Entry 6QKL (electron microscopy, 3.30 A resolution); this record covers chains N and F of the 11 polymer chains in the assembly.

Chain N:
Molecule: 26S ribosomal RNA
Source organism: Dictyostelium discoideum
Sequence (3741 nucleotides; numbered 1 to 3741; the number before each row is that of its first residue):
     1 UCCGCCUCACCUUUGUAAGAUUACCCGCUGAACUUAAGCAUAUCAGUAAG
    51 CGGAGGAAAAGAAACUAACUAGGAUUCCGUCAGUAACGGCGAGUGAAGAC
   101 GGAAUAGCCCAAGGUUCAAACCUGGAUCUCUUCGAGGUUAGGUGAUGUGA
   151 CCUAUGGACUGAUGGAGCCCGCUGUUGUGACUGCUAAUUCCGUUUGGAAU
   201 UUCGAGUCGUAGAAGGUGAUAACCCUGUUCGCAGUAUCACAACAGUUGGA
   251 CUUUGCCAUUAGCUCCACGAGUAGGAAUGUCUGAAAUUGCAUUCUGAAUG
   301 GGUGAUAAGAUUCAUCCAAGGCUAAAUAUAUGUUAGGAGAUCGAUAGCAU
   351 ACAAGUACCGUGAGGGAAAGGUGAAAAGAACUUUGAAAAAAGGUUUAAAA
   401 GUAUUUGACACCGUUUAUGUGGAAGCGUUUACUUGGACCCCGAUUAAUGA
   451 CGUCGGUUUAGCUCUAAUUCUUAGGUGGCCAAAGUAGAGUGUUACGUGCU
   501 GAUCAAAAGGUAACGGACAUUUGAUUCAUUGGUUAUCGACGAGGAAGGUA
   551 CUCUAAAUCGGCCAGUUACUAACGGGUGAGAUCUGAUGUUUAUAAAAUGG
   601 GGGAUGAGGCUUAUCGGCUUGCUGGUGGCUCGCUCUCAAUAAUGGAUAUU
   651 GGGUUUCAUCAAGAGUGCAAAAUGGUGGCAAUUCACUAUUAGUGGUUAUU
   701 AAUUUUGUUUGCGUGGCUUGGCCUUGUCUACAGGUUAUCUUCGGAUGGCU
   751 UGUAGCUUUGUUGAACGCGUGGGCUUAAUGUUGUGAUUCUAGUAGCGUUA
   801 CCAUAUCGUUAGAGUGGGUUCAAUAAAUGUCCCGUCUUGAAACACGGAUC
   851 AAGGAGGCCGUUUUGUGUGCGAGUGUAAGAGUAAUUAAAACUCUGACGCG
   901 UAUUGAAAGAAAGAAUACUCCAAAAGAUCGUAACUACGGUUACCUUCUGU
   951 AAGGAGUGCCCGAAUCAUGAGAACUCUGUUUCGAAAGGAUUUGCGGUUGA
  1001 GCACCUAGAAUGGGACCCGAAAGGUUGUGAACUAUGCCUGAGGAAGGCGA
  1051 AGUCAGGGGAAACUCUGAUGGAGGCUUGUCGCAAUGCUGACGUGCAAAUC
  1101 GCUUGUCUAACUUGGGUAUAGGGGCGAAAGACUAAUCGAACAACCUAGUA
  1151 GCUGGUUCCUUCCGAAGUUUCCCUCAGGAUAGCUGGAGCAGUAUUCUAGU
  1201 UCCAUCUUGUAAAGACAAUGAUUAGCAGUUUCGGGGGCGUAAUGCUCUCA
  1251 GCUGAUUCUCAAACUCUGAACGGGUGGGUAUCAUUUUAAUUCACUUAAUU
  1301 GGAUUUUAAAAUUAAAUUGCACAUGUGCAAUGAAAAAUAGGAGCUCUUAG
  1351 UGGGCCAUUUUUGGUAAGCAGAACUGGCGAUGUGGGUUGAACCAAAUAUU
  1401 GGGAUAAGACGUCUAACAUUCACUAAUAGAUACCACAAAAGGUGUUAGUU
  1451 CAUUAAGACAGCAGGACGGUGGCCAUGGAAGUCGGUAUCCGCUAAGGAGU
  1501 GUGUAACAACUCACCUGCCAAAUGGACUAGCCCUGAAAAUGGAUGACGCU
  1551 AGCAGUGGAUGGUCGAUGCCCAAUCGUUAAAAGAAGUGAUAAUACUUUUA
  1601 ACGUGUAGGAAGGCGUGAAGGUAACGUAGAAGCUUGAAUGUGAAUUCGAG
  1651 UGGAGUUGUCUUUAGUGCAGAUCUUGAUGGUAGUAGCAAAUAUUCAAAAG
  1701 AAUUUACUUUGAAGGCCGAAGUGGGGAAGGGUUCCAUAACAAUGGAAUUC
  1751 ACUUAUGGGUGAGUCGAUCCUAAGGUUUGGGUUAACUCUCUCUAAUAAGG
  1801 UUACUAGGUCAUUGGAUCGAAAGUGAAGGUGGCUUUAACACUAGUGACUU
  1851 UAUAGGCCGAAAGGGAAGCGGGUUAAAAUUCCUGCACCAUCGAAUGGGAU
  1901 AUUAGGGUAACCGAUCGUAAUCCGGGACAUCAAUUGGCGGUCGAGGAAGA
  1951 GUUAUCUUUUCUUGUUAACAUUGUCUUGGGGUCCUCCGAAUCAGGUCAAC
  2001 UGGAGACGAGGAUUCAUCGCACAAUGGAAGAGCACAGUCCUUUGGAUUGG
  2051 GUCUCGCAUCCGCUAAAUGGUCCUUGAAAACCGGAUUAUGGUAUUUAAUC
  2101 CUAUUUGGUGUUCGUACCAAUAACCACAUCAGGUCUCCAAGGUGAAUAGC
  2151 CUCUGGUCAAAUGUAUUAAUGUAGAUAAGGGAAGUCGGCAAAACCGAUCU
  2201 GUAACUUCGGGAUAAGGAUUGGCUCUAAAGGCUGGUGGAGUGGACAUAUU
  2251 GGAGUUUGCUAUUUGUUUUUUACUUUUAGGAUGGGCAACUGUUUUGAAGG
  2301 UUUAAGAUGGGUGGUAAUUCUUUCCAAUGUGAGGGCUUGCUCGUUCUGCU
  2351 UUACGAUUAACAGCUAAUUUAGAACUGUGACGAUCACCGGGAAUCCAACU
  2401 GUUUAAUUAAAACAAAGCAUUGCGAUAAGCUUAAAAGCUUUUGACGCAAU
  2451 GUGAUUUCUGCCCAGUGCUCUGAAUGUCAAAGUGAAGAGAUUCAACCUAG
  2501 CACGGGUAAACGGCGGGAGUAACUAUGACUCUCUUAAGGUAGCCAAAUGC
  2551 CUCGUCAUCUAAUUAGUGACGCGCAUGAAUGGAUCAAUGAGAUUCCCACU
  2601 GUCCCUAACUACUAUACAGCGAAACCACUGCAAGGGGAACGGGCCUUGCA
  2651 AAAACAGCGGGGAAAGAAGACCCUGUUGAGCUUGACUCUAGUCUGAUAUU
  2701 GCAUAGUGACCUAAAAGGUGUAGAAUAGGUGGGAGGGGCAACCCGACGGU
  2751 GAAAUACCACCCCUUUUGGCGUUACUUUGCUAACUUGGAAUAACAGUACC
  2801 UCAUAAUUCAUUUUAUGAUGGUUUUGGUGAAUAAGCGGAUCAACCACGGG
  2851 UGAAAUCUGUGCAAAUUGGGCAACUGAUUUGUAUAGCAAAGUAGUCCCUC
  2901 UGGUCCCGUAUUAUGUCGACCAAGAACAGUUUCAGGUGGGGAGUUUGGCU
  2951 GGGGCGGCACAUUUGUUAAAAGAUAACGCAAGUGUCCAAAGGCAGGCUCA
  3001 GUGAGAACAGAAAUCUCACGUAGAGUAAAAGGGCAAAAGCCUGCUUGAUU
  3051 CUGAUUUUCAGUACUAAUCGGAACUGGGAAACCAGGGCCUAUCGAUCCUU
  3101 UAUGUGCUUAAAUCUUAACCCUAGAGGUGUCAGAAAAGUUACCACAGGGA
  3151 UAACUGGCUUGUGGCAGCCAAGCGCUCAUAGCGACGCUGCUUUUUGAUCC
  3201 UUCGAUGUCGGCUCUUCUUAUCAUUGUGAAGCAGAAUUCACAAAGUGUUG
  3251 GAUUGUUCACCCACUAACAAGGAACGUGAGCUGGGUUUAGACCGUCGUGA
  3301 GACAGGUUAGUUUUACCCUACUGUUGUCAAUUGUUUGCGUAAUAGUAGCA
  3351 UGAUUUAGUACGAGAGGAACUGUCAUGCCGGAUCACUGGUCUGUAGGUUU
  3401 AUUUGACAAAAUAGUGACCUGCCGCUACCAUCCGUUGGAUAAUGGCUGAA
  3451 CGCCUCUAAGUCAGAAUCCAUUCUAGAAACGCAAACCAAAUGCUUUAGAG
  3501 UGUGAAUGUUGUAGGUAACAUUAGGUUGUUGGUGGGGGACCACUUUCAAC
  3551 UUUAAACCAUAUGAUUAAUCGCUGUUACACUGCAGUUUCCUUCCGGUUAU
  3601 UGUGGUGGGUGGCUAAAUUCUAAUUUAUAUCCUCGUUCCGCUCAACUCUU
  3651 CGAUUGUAGACGACUAUCAAAUGAACUAGGUGCUGUAAGCUUCCGAGUAG
  3701 CGUUCAGUUACGAGGGGUUGAGGCUUUUCCAUUAGUUCUUU
Unresolved in the structure: 1-1220, 1271-1355, 1603-2391, 2701-2925, 3330-3332, 3481-3741

Chain F:
Protein: 60S ribosomal protein L10
Source organism: Dictyostelium discoideum
Reference sequence: Q54J69 (RL10_DICDI); residues 1-217 here = UniProt positions 1-217
Chain sequence (217 residues; numbered 1 to 217; the number before each row is that of its first residue):
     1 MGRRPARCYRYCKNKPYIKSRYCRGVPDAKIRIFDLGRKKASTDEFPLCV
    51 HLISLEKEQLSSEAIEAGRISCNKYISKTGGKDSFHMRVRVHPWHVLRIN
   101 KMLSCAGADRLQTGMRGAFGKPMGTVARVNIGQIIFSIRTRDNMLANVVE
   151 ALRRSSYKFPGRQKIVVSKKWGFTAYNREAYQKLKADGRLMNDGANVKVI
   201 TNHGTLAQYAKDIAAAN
Unresolved in the structure: 1
Reported in the primary citation:
  - mutagenesis - R98C, R98S: decreased binding to 60S binding by Sdo1
  - disease-associated variants - R98C, R98S: decreased binding to Sdo1
  - disease-associated variants - R98C, R98S: decreased growth

Interface between chain N and chain F:
Pairs across the interface (134; chain N residue first):
  A1221(N) / Trp-94(F)  base contact
  U1222(N) / Trp-94(F)  sugar contact
  U1223(N) / Phe-34(F)  sugar contact
  U1223(N) / Asp-35(F)  hydrogen bond to the sugar
  U1223(N) / Arg-88(F)  base contact
  U1223(N) / His-92(F)  sugar contact
  A1224(N) / Asp-35(F)  sugar contact
  A1224(N) / Lys-39(F)  phosphate contact
  G1225(N) / Lys-39(F)  hydrogen bond to the sugar
  G1225(N) / Lys-40(F)  phosphate contact
  G1225(N) / Asp-193(F)  hydrogen bond to the base
  G1225(N) / Ala-195(F)  sugar contact
  G1225(N) / Asn-196(F)  base contact
  C1226(N) / Lys-40(F)  phosphate contact
  C1226(N) / Asn-192(F)  sugar contact
  C1226(N) / Asp-193(F)  sugar contact
  C1226(N) / Gly-194(F)  sugar contact
  A1255(N) / Asp-193(F)  base contact
  A1255(N) / Lys-198(F)  hydrogen bond to the base
  U1256(N) / Asp-193(F)  sugar contact
  U1256(N) / Asn-196(F)  hydrogen bond to the base
  U1256(N) / Val-197(F)  sugar contact
  U1256(N) / Lys-198(F)  sugar contact
  U1257(N) / Arg-88(F)  hydrogen bond to the sugar
  U1257(N) / Asn-196(F)  hydrogen bond to the sugar
  C1258(N) / Arg-88(F)  sugar contact
  C1258(N) / Val-89(F)  sugar contact
  C1258(N) / Arg-90(F)  phosphate contact
  C1258(N) / His-92(F)  base contact
  U1259(N) / Arg-90(F)  salt bridge to the phosphate
  U1259(N) / His-92(F)  hydrogen bond to the sugar
  U1259(N) / Trp-94(F)  hydrogen bond to the base
  C1260(N) / Trp-94(F)  sugar contact
  C1260(N) / Gln-133(F)  phosphate contact
  A1261(N) / Pro-16(F)  sugar contact
  A1261(N) / Ile-18(F)  sugar contact
  A1262(N) / Lys-15(F)  sugar contact
  A1262(N) / Pro-16(F)  base contact
  A1262(N) / Tyr-17(F)  base contact
  A1262(N) / Phe-119(F)  base contact
  A1263(N) / Tyr-17(F)  base contact
  A1263(N) / Tyr-22(F)  stacking on the base
  C1264(N) / Arg-21(F)  salt bridge to the phosphate
  C1264(N) / Tyr-22(F)  hydrogen bond to the phosphate
  U1361(N) / Lys-15(F)  phosphate contact
  U1362(N) / Lys-15(F)  salt bridge to the phosphate
  G1363(N) / Asn-14(F)  phosphate contact
  G1363(N) / Arg-98(F)  salt bridge to the phosphate
  G1363(N) / Met-115(F)  base contact
  G1363(N) / Ala-118(F)  sugar contact
  G1363(N) / Phe-119(F)  phosphate contact
  G1364(N) / Lys-13(F)  base contact
  G1364(N) / Arg-98(F)  salt bridge to the phosphate
  G1364(N) / Asn-100(F)  phosphate contact
  G1364(N) / Met-115(F)  sugar contact
  G1364(N) / Ala-118(F)  sugar contact
  G1364(N) / Phe-119(F)  phosphate contact
  G1364(N) / Gly-120(F)  hydrogen bond to the phosphate
  U1365(N) / Arg-4(F)  salt bridge to the phosphate
  U1365(N) / Cys-8(F)  sugar contact
  U1365(N) / Tyr-9(F)  sugar contact
  U1365(N) / Arg-98(F)  phosphate contact
  U1365(N) / Ile-99(F)  phosphate contact
  U1365(N) / Asn-100(F)  hydrogen bond to the phosphate
  A1366(N) / Lys-13(F)  salt bridge to the phosphate
  A1440(N) / Tyr-157(F)  hydrogen bond to the phosphate
  A1440(N) / Gly-161(F)  phosphate contact
  A1440(N) / Arg-162(F)  phosphate contact
  G1441(N) / Tyr-157(F)  hydrogen bond to the phosphate
  A1529(N) / Arg-162(F)  salt bridge to the phosphate
  U2950(N) / Arg-116(F)  hydrogen bond to the sugar
  G2951(N) / Gly-114(F)  sugar contact
  G2951(N) / Met-115(F)  hydrogen bond to the base
  G2951(N) / Arg-116(F)  salt bridge to the phosphate
  G2956(N) / Arg-116(F)  base contact
  U2967(N) / Lys-15(F)  phosphate contact
  A2968(N) / Lys-15(F)  salt bridge to the phosphate
  C2977(N) / Arg-116(F)  base contact
  C2977(N) / Gly-117(F)  sugar contact
  G2978(N) / Gly-117(F)  phosphate contact
  G2978(N) / Ala-118(F)  hydrogen bond to the phosphate
  G2978(N) / Phe-119(F)  sugar contact
  C2979(N) / Phe-119(F)  sugar contact
  A2980(N) / Tyr-22(F)  sugar contact
  G3161(N) / Arg-4(F)  hydrogen bond to the sugar
  G3161(N) / Pro-5(F)  phosphate contact
  G3161(N) / Arg-7(F)  salt bridge to the phosphate
  G3161(N) / Cys-8(F)  sugar contact
  U3162(N) / Arg-4(F)  phosphate contact
  U3162(N) / Pro-5(F)  phosphate contact
  U3162(N) / Ser-104(F)  sugar contact
  C3168(N) / Tyr-157(F)  sugar contact
  C3169(N) / Arg-154(F)  sugar contact
  C3169(N) / Tyr-157(F)  sugar contact
  C3169(N) / Lys-158(F)  base contact
  A3170(N) / Arg-153(F)  salt bridge to the phosphate
  A3170(N) / Arg-154(F)  sugar contact
  A3171(N) / Lys-74(F)  sugar contact
  A3171(N) / Arg-154(F)  salt bridge to the phosphate
  G3172(N) / Lys-78(F)  salt bridge to the phosphate
  A3184(N) / Lys-158(F)  base contact
  C3185(N) / Ala-67(F)  sugar contact
  C3185(N) / Lys-158(F)  hydrogen bond to the base
  G3186(N) / Arg-3(F)  hydrogen bond to the phosphate
  G3186(N) / Glu-63(F)  phosphate contact
  G3186(N) / Ala-64(F)  sugar contact
  G3186(N) / Ala-67(F)  sugar contact
  G3186(N) / Tyr-157(F)  hydrogen bond to the base
  G3186(N) / Lys-158(F)  hydrogen bond to the sugar
  C3187(N) / Arg-3(F)  salt bridge to the phosphate
  C3187(N) / Ala-6(F)  phosphate contact
  C3187(N) / Ser-61(F)  phosphate contact
  C3187(N) / Ala-64(F)  phosphate contact
  C3187(N) / Lys-158(F)  sugar contact
  C3187(N) / Phe-159(F)  sugar contact
  C3187(N) / Pro-160(F)  phosphate contact
  U3188(N) / Ala-6(F)  phosphate contact
  U3188(N) / Arg-7(F)  phosphate contact
  U3188(N) / Arg-10(F)  salt bridge to the phosphate
  U3188(N) / Pro-160(F)  phosphate contact
  G3189(N) / Arg-7(F)  hydrogen bond to the base
  G3189(N) / Arg-10(F)  salt bridge to the phosphate
  U3195(N) / Cys-105(F)  hydrogen bond to the sugar
  U3195(N) / Ala-106(F)  phosphate contact
  G3196(N) / Ala-106(F)  phosphate contact
  G3196(N) / Ala-108(F)  phosphate contact
  G3196(N) / Gln-112(F)  hydrogen bond to the phosphate
  A3197(N) / Met-102(F)  sugar contact
  A3197(N) / Ala-108(F)  phosphate contact
  A3197(N) / Gln-112(F)  phosphate contact
  A3197(N) / Met-115(F)  phosphate contact
  U3198(N) / Gly-114(F)  phosphate contact
  U3198(N) / Met-115(F)  phosphate contact
  A3304(N) / Arg-110(F)  base contact
Also at the interface, not in a pair above, chain N (59 interface residues in all): A1367, A1439, G2953, C2955, A2981, U3160, C3190
Also at the interface, not in a pair above, chain F (72 interface residues in all): Lys-19, Arg-24, Ile-33, Ser-71, Val-91, Leu-103, Gly-107, Asp-109

Overview:
59 residues of chain N face 72 of chain F across their interface, with 25 hydrogen bonds, 17 salt bridges and
1 aromatic stacking contact. Among the polar pairs are G1225(N)/Asp-193(F), A1255(N)/Lys-198(F) and
U1256(N)/Asn-196(F). From the paper: R98C and R98S of chain F reduce binding to 60S binding by Sdo1; R98C and
R98S of chain F reduce binding to Sdo1.
Chain N is 26S ribosomal RNA and chain F is 60S ribosomal protein L10, both from Dictyostelium discoideum; the
structure, Mechanism of eIF6 release from the nascent 60S ribosomal subunit, was determined by electron
microscopy, deposited together with 5AN9, 5ANB and 5ANC.
